8DQZ - chains C and D of the 10 polymer chains in the assembly; structure by electron microscopy, 2.92 A resolution.

# Chain C
Name: Replication factor C subunit 3
Organism: Saccharomyces cerevisiae
UniProt: P38629 (RFC3_YEAST); numbering as in UniProt (aligned over 1-340)
Chain sequence (340 residues; row label = number of the first residue in the row):
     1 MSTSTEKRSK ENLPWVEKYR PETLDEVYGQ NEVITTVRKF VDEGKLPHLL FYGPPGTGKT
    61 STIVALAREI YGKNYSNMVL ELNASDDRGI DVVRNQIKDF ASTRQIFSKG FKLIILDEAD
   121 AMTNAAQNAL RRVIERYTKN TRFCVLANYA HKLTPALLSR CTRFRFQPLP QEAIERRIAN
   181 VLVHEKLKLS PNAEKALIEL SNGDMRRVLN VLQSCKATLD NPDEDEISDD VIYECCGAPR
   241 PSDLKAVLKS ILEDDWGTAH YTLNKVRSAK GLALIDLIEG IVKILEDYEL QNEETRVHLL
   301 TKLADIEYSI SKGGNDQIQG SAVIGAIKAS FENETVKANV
Unresolved in the structure: 1-6, 336-340
Ion coordination: Mg2+: T60 (together with ATP-gamma-S)
Ligand contacts:
  - ATP-gamma-S (AGS; phosphothiophosphoric acid-adenylate ester), molecule 1: V16, Y19, R20, P21, E26, V27, Y28, G53, P54, P55, G56, T57, G58, K59, T60, S61, E118, N148, L169, R177, M205, R206, L209
  - ATP-gamma-S (AGS), molecule 2: R131, E135, A156, R160
Swiss-Prot annotation at these positions:
  - binding site (ATP): V16 to Y19, R20, Y28, G53 to S61, N148, R206
  - modified residue: S2 (N-acetylserine)

# Chain D
Name: Replication factor C subunit 2
Organism: Saccharomyces cerevisiae
UniProt: P40348 (RFC2_YEAST); residue numbers follow UniProt; this construct covers 1-353
Chain sequence (353 residues; numbered 1 to 353; the number before each row is that of its first residue):
     1 MFEGFGPNKK RKISKLAAEQ SLAQQPWVEK YRPKNLDEVT AQDHAVTVLK KTLKSANLPH
    61 MLFYGPPGTG KTSTILALTK ELYGPDLMKS RILELNASDE RGISIVREKV KNFARLTVSK
   121 PSKHDLENYP CPPYKIIILD EADSMTADAQ SALRRTMETY SGVTRFCLIC NYVTRIIDPL
   181 ASRCSKFRFK ALDASNAIDR LRFISEQENV KCDDGVLERI LDISAGDLRR GITLLQSASK
   241 GAQYLGDGKN ITSTQVEELA GVVPHDILIE IVEKVKSGDF DEIKKYVNTF MKSGWSAASV
   301 VNQLHEYYIT NDNFDTNFKN QISWLLFTTD SRLNNGTNEH IQLLNLLVKI SQL
Unresolved in the structure: 1-17
Ion coordination: Mg2+: T72 (together with ATP-gamma-S)
Ligand contacts:
  - ATP-gamma-S (AGS; phosphothiophosphoric acid-adenylate ester), molecule 1: V28, Y31, R32, P33, E38, V39, T40, Q42, P66, P67, G68, T69, G70, K71, T72, S73, N171, L192, R200, L228, R229, I232
  - ATP-gamma-S (AGS), molecule 2: R154, E158, P179, R183
Swiss-Prot annotation at these positions:
  - binding site (ATP): V28, R32, G65 to S73, N171, R229
  - modified residue: M1 (N-acetylmethionine)

# Chain C / chain D interface
Residue-residue contacts (74):
  K7(C) - P133(D)
  K7(C) - G162(D)  hydrogen bond (backbone-backbone)
  K7(C) - V163(D)
  N12(C) - A56(D)  hydrogen bond (side chain-backbone)
  N12(C) - R165(D)  hydrogen bond (backbone-side chain)
  L13(C) - N57(D)
  L13(C) - S161(D)
  L13(C) - G162(D)
  L13(C) - R165(D)
  P14(C) - R165(D)
  E17(C) - E158(D)
  E17(C) - S161(D)
  R20(C) - E158(D)  salt bridge
  T60(C) - R155(D)
  E81(C) - R155(D)  salt bridge
  N83(C) - R155(D)
  A84(C) - R107(D)  hydrogen bond (backbone-side chain)
  A84(C) - S151(D)
  A84(C) - A152(D)  hydrophobic
  S85(C) - R107(D)
  S85(C) - K111(D)  hydrogen bond (backbone-side chain)
  S85(C) - A152(D)
  S85(C) - T156(D)
  D86(C) - K111(D)  salt bridge
  D87(C) - R107(D)  salt bridge
  E118(C) - R154(D)  salt bridge
  E118(C) - R155(D)
  N148(C) - R154(D)  hydrogen bond
  Y149(C) - P179(D)
  D204(C) - S182(D)  hydrogen bond
  R206(C) - E158(D)  salt bridge
  R206(C) - S182(D)  hydrogen bond
  R206(C) - R183(D)
  N210(C) - S182(D)
  Q213(C) - N57(D)  hydrogen bond (side chain-backbone)
  Q213(C) - P59(D)
  S214(C) - S185(D)
  A217(C) - V48(D)  hydrophobic
  A217(C) - K51(D)
  E234(C) - H44(D)
  G237(C) - R188(D)  hydrogen bond (backbone-side chain)
  W256(C) - I309(D)  hydrophobic
  W256(C) - T316(D)
  W256(C) - K319(D)
  W256(C) - N320(D)  hydrogen bond
  W256(C) - S323(D)
  K270(C) - K190(D)  hydrogen bond (backbone-side chain)
  G271(C) - R188(D)  hydrogen bond (backbone-side chain)
  A273(C) - R188(D)
  K302(C) - W324(D)
  D305(C) - F327(D)
  I306(C) - F327(D)  hydrophobic
  S309(C) - F327(D)
  S309(C) - S331(D)  hydrogen bond
  S311(C) - Y172(D)
  S311(C) - T174(D)
  K312(C) - Y172(D)
  K312(C) - N334(D)
  G313(C) - Y172(D)
  N315(C) - N302(D)  hydrogen bond
  N315(C) - D330(D)  hydrogen bond (backbone-side chain)
  Q317(C) - H305(D)
  I318(C) - V301(D)  hydrophobic
  I318(C) - H305(D)
  I318(C) - L326(D)
  I318(C) - F327(D)  hydrophobic
  S321(C) - H305(D)  hydrogen bond
  S321(C) - S323(D)
  A322(C) - S323(D)
  A322(C) - F327(D)  hydrophobic
  G325(C) - S323(D)
  K328(C) - N320(D)
  E332(C) - T316(D)
  E332(C) - N320(D)  hydrogen bond
Other interface residues (no listed pair), chain C (58 interface residues in all): R8, E11, W15, P55, D117, D120, R207, T218, L219, C235, H260, L272, G314, Q319, A329
Other interface residues (no listed pair), chain D (48 interface residues in all): S55, H60, Y134, D178, C184, K186, N317

# In short
Chain C and chain D form an interface of 58 and 48 residues respectively; the contacts include 18 hydrogen
bonds and 6 salt bridges. Polar pairs include R20(C)-E158(D), E81(C)-R155(D) and D86(C)-K111(D). One
ATP-gamma-S molecule is bound between chain C and chain D.
Here chain C is Replication factor C subunit 3 and chain D is Replication factor C subunit 2, both from
Saccharomyces cerevisiae. Entry 8DQZ (Intermediate state of RFC:PCNA bound to a 3' ss/dsDNA junction) was
determined by electron microscopy together with 8DQW, 8DQX, 8DR0, 8DR1, 8DR3, 8DR4 and 3 further entries from
the same study.
